5Y0C - chains J and B of the 10 polymer chains in the assembly; structure by X-ray diffraction, 2.09 A resolution.

[Chain J]
Molecule: 146-nt DNA strand
From: Homo sapiens
Sequence (146 nucleotides; each row starts with the number of its first residue):
   147 ATCAATATCC ACCTGCAGAT TCTACCAAAA GTGTATTTGG AAACTGCTCC ATCAAAAGGC
   207 ATGTTCAGCT GAATTCAGCT GAACATGCCT TTTGATGGAG CAGTTTCCAA ATACACTTTT
   267 GGTAGAATCT GCAGGTGGAT ATTGAT
Metal / ion sites: Mn2+ site 1: DG185, DG186; Mn2+ site 2 near DG217 (its only coordinating residue here); Mn2+ site 3 near DG267 (its only coordinating residue here); Mn2+ site 4 near DG280 (its only coordinating residue here)

[Chain B]
Name: Histone H4
From: Homo sapiens
Reference sequence: P62805 (H4_HUMAN); residues 0-102 here correspond to UniProt positions 1-103 (UniProt number = residue number + 1)
Sequence (106 residues; numbered -3 to 102; the number before each row is that of its first residue; numbers below 1 keep their minus sign (Gly-3 is residue -3)):
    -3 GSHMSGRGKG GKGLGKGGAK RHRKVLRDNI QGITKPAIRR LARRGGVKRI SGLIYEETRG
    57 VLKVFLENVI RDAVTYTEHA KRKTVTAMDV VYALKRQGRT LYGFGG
Not modelled in the structure: -3 to 24, 102
Sequence notes: expression tag (-3 to -1)
UniProt features mapped onto this chain:
  - DNA-binding region: Lys16 to Lys20
  - modified residue: Ser1 (N-acetylserine), Arg3 (Asymmetric dimethylarginine), Lys5 (N6-(2-hydroxyisobutyryl)lysine), Lys8 (N6-(2-hydroxyisobutyryl)lysine), Lys12 (N6-(2-hydroxyisobutyryl)lysine), Lys16 (N6-(2-hydroxyisobutyryl)lysine), Lys20 (N6,N6,N6-trimethyllysine), Lys31 (N6-(2-hydroxyisobutyryl)lysine), Lys44 (N6-(2-hydroxyisobutyryl)lysine), Ser47 (Phosphoserine), Tyr51 (Phosphotyrosine), Lys59 (N6-(2-hydroxyisobutyryl)lysine), Lys77 (N6-(2-hydroxyisobutyryl)lysine), Lys79 (N6-(2-hydroxyisobutyryl)lysine), Thr80 (Phosphothreonine), Tyr88 (Phosphotyrosine), Lys91 (N6-(2-hydroxyisobutyryl)lysine)
  - cross-link (Glycyl lysine isopeptide (Lys-Gly)): Lys12 (interchain with G-Cter in SUMO2), Lys20 (interchain with G-Cter in SUMO2), Lys31 (interchain with G-Cter in SUMO2), Lys59 (interchain with G-Cter in SUMO2), Lys79 (interchain with G-Cter in SUMO2), Lys91 (interchain with G-Cter in SUMO2)

[Interface between chain J and chain B]
Residue-residue contacts (12; chain J residue first):
  DG227(J) with Arg45(B), hydrogen bond to the sugar; Ile46(B), sugar contact; Ser47(B), hydrogen bond to the phosphate; Gly48(B), hydrogen bond to the phosphate
  DA228(J) with Arg35(B), salt bridge to the phosphate; Arg45(B), phosphate contact; Ile46(B), hydrogen bond to the phosphate
  DC247(J) with Lys79(B), phosphate contact; Thr80(B), hydrogen bond to the phosphate
  DA248(J) with Arg78(B), phosphate contact; Lys79(B), hydrogen bond to the phosphate; Thr80(B), hydrogen bond to the phosphate
Also at the interface, not in a pair above, chain J (7 interface residues in all): DT226, DA229, DG249
Also at the interface, not in a pair above, chain B (11 interface residues in all): Arg39, Lys44, Lys77

[Overview]
7 residues of chain J and 11 residues of chain B are in contact, with 7 hydrogen bonds and 1 salt bridge.
Polar pairs include DG227(J)-Arg45(B), DG227(J)-Ser47(B) and DG227(J)-Gly48(B). DG185(J) and DG186(J) form the
Mn2+ site 1. From UniProt: a DNA-binding region on chain B.
Chain J is a 146-nt DNA strand and chain B is Histone H4, both from Homo sapiens; the structure, Crystal
Structure of the human nucleosome at 2.09 angstrom resolution, was determined by X-ray diffraction (same
publication as 5Y0D).
